PDB entry 2A15 | X-ray diffraction, 1.68 A resolution | chain A

Chain A:
Protein: HYPOTHETICAL PROTEIN Rv0760c
From: Mycobacterium tuberculosis
UniProtKB: P71817 (P71817_MYCTU); residues 1-139 here = UniProt positions 1-139
Chain sequence (139 residues; row label = number of the first residue in the row):
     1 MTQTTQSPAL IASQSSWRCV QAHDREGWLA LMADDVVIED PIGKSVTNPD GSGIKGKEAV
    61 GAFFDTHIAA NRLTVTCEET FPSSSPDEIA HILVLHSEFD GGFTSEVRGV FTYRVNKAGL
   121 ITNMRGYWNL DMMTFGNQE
Unresolved in the structure: 1-4, 138-139
Ligand contacts: nicotinamide (NCA): S13, S16, W17, V20, W28, D40, I68, L73, V75, L93, L95, F111, Y113, M124

In short:
Bound to chain A: nicotinamide.
Chain A is HYPOTHETICAL PROTEIN Rv0760c (Mycobacterium tuberculosis); the structure, X-ray Crystal Structure
of RV0760 from Mycobacterium Tuberculosis at 1.68 Angstrom Resolution, was determined by X-ray diffraction
(same publication as 2Z76, 2Z77 and 2Z7A).
